PDB entry 6VSR | X-ray diffraction, 2.18 A resolution | chains A and B

== Chain A ==
Name: RM20F Fab Heavy Chain
From: Macaca mulatta
Notes: antibody fragment or engineered binder
Amino-acid sequence (227 residues; row label = number of the first residue in the row):
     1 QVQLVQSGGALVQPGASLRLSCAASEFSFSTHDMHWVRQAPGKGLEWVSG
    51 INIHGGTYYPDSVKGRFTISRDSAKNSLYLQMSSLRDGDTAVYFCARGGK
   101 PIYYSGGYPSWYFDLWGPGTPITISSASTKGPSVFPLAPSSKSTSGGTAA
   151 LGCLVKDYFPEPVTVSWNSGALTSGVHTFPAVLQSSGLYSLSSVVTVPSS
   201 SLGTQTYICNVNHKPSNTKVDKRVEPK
Unresolved in the structure: 105-107
Disulfide bonds: C22-C95, C153-C209

== Chain B ==
Name: RM20F Fab Light Chain
From: Macaca mulatta
Notes: antibody fragment or engineered binder
Amino-acid sequence (213 residues; row label = number of the first residue in the row):
     1 DVVMTQSPGFRSVTLKEKVSITCQASQTIGTNLHWYQQKPGQSPKLLIKY
    51 SSQSISGVPSRFSGSGSGTDFTLTINSLEADDAATYYCQQTNSFPCTFGP
   101 GTKVEIKRTVAAPSVFIFPPSDEQLKSGTASVVCLLNNFYPREAKVQWKV
   151 DNALQSGNSQESVTEQDSKDSTYSLSSTLTLSKADYEKHKVYACEVTHQG
   201 LSSPVTKSFNRGE
Disulfide bonds: C23-C88, C134-C194

== How chain A and chain B interact ==
Residue-residue contacts (69; chain A residue first):
  Q39(A) - Q38(B)  hydrogen bond
  Q39(A) - Y87(B)
  L45(A) - P44(B)  hydrophobic
  L45(A) - F98(B)
  W47(A) - F94(B)  hydrophobic
  W47(A) - P95(B)  hydrophobic
  W47(A) - C96(B)  hydrophobic
  Y59(A) - F94(B)
  F94(A) - S43(B)
  I102(A) - Y50(B)  hydrophobic
  I102(A) - Q53(B)
  Y103(A) - N32(B)
  S110(A) - Y50(B)
  S110(A) - T91(B)
  W111(A) - Q89(B)  hydrogen bond (backbone-side chain)
  W111(A) - T91(B)
  W111(A) - C96(B)
  Y112(A) - H34(B)
  Y112(A) - Y36(B)
  Y112(A) - L46(B)  hydrophobic
  Y112(A) - K49(B)
  Y112(A) - Y50(B)  hydrophobic
  Y112(A) - Q89(B)
  F113(A) - Y36(B)  hydrogen bond (backbone-side chain)
  F113(A) - L46(B)
  F113(A) - Q89(B)
  F113(A) - F98(B)  hydrophobic
  W116(A) - Y36(B)  hydrophobic
  W116(A) - S43(B)
  W116(A) - P44(B)
  G117(A) - S43(B)  hydrogen bond (backbone-side chain)
  P118(A) - S43(B)
  F135(A) - S121(B)
  F135(A) - Q124(B)
  P136(A) - S121(B)
  L137(A) - F118(B)
  L137(A) - V133(B)  hydrophobic
  A138(A) - F118(B)
  K142(A) - F116(B)
  K142(A) - I117(B)  hydrogen bond (backbone-backbone)
  K142(A) - S208(B)
  S143(A) - F116(B)
  S143(A) - F118(B)
  T144(A) - F116(B)
  S145(A) - F116(B)
  A150(A) - F116(B)  hydrophobic
  A150(A) - F118(B)
  L154(A) - S131(B)
  K156(A) - Q124(B)
  K156(A) - S131(B)
  H177(A) - N137(B)
  H177(A) - N138(B)
  H177(A) - S174(B)
  F179(A) - L135(B)  hydrophobic
  F179(A) - S162(B)
  F179(A) - T164(B)
  F179(A) - S174(B)
  F179(A) - L175(B)
  F179(A) - S176(B)
  P180(A) - S162(B)  hydrogen bond (backbone-side chain)
  P180(A) - V163(B)
  V182(A) - Q160(B)
  V182(A) - E161(B)
  V182(A) - S162(B)
  L183(A) - Q160(B)
  Q184(A) - Q160(B)
  S192(A) - S176(B)
  V194(A) - L135(B)  hydrophobic
  T196(A) - N137(B)  hydrogen bond
Also at the interface, not in a pair above, chain A (44 interface residues in all): V37, K43, G44, E46, Y58, P60, P101, D114, G119, L151
Also at the interface, not in a pair above, chain B (42 interface residues in all): T31, E123, S127, D167, K207, F209

== In short ==
44 residues of chain A face 42 of chain B across their interface, with 7 hydrogen bonds. Among the polar pairs
are Q39(A)-Q38(B), W111(A)-Q89(B) and F113(A)-Y36(B).
Here chain A is RM20F Fab Heavy Chain and chain B is RM20F Fab Light Chain, both from Macaca mulatta. Entry
6VSR (Crystal structure of macaque anti-HIV-1 antibody RM20F) was determined by X-ray diffraction together
with 6VOR, 6VO1, 6VLR and 6VN0 from the same study.
